Entry 2OTW (X-ray diffraction, 2.35 A resolution); this record covers chains B and E of the 3 polymer chains in the assembly.

# Chain B
Protein: Fv heavy chain variable domain VH
From: Mus musculus
Amino-acid sequence (118 residues; row label = number of the first residue in the row):
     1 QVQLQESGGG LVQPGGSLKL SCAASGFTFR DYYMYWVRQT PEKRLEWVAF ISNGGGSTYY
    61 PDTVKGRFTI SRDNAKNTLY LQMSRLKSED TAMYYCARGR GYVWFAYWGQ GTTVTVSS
Cystine bridges: C22-C96

# Chain E
Protein: poly-Gln peptide antigen
Amino-acid sequence (12 residues; row label = number of the first residue in the row; numbering starts at 0):
     0 GQQQQQQQQQ QG
Disordered / not traced: 0

# How chain B and chain E interact
Pairs across the interface (20):
  D31(B) with Q9(E); Q10(E); G11(E), hydrogen bond (backbone-backbone)
  Y32(B) with Q9(E); Q10(E), hydrogen bond
  Y33(B) with Q7(E); Q8(E); Q9(E), hydrogen bond (backbone-backbone)
  Y35(B) with Q9(E), hydrogen bond
  N53(B) with G11(E), hydrogen bond (side chain-backbone)
  G99(B) with Q9(E)
  R100(B) with Q9(E)
  G101(B) with Q7(E); Q8(E); Q9(E), hydrogen bond (backbone-backbone)
  Y102(B) with Q6(E); Q7(E); Q8(E)
  V103(B) with Q9(E)
  W104(B) with Q9(E)

# In short
The interface between chain B and chain E involves 11 residues on one side and 6 on the other; the contacts
include 6 hydrogen bonds. Among the polar pairs are Y32(B)-Q10(E), Y35(B)-Q9(E) and N53(B)-G11(E).
Chain B is Fv heavy chain variable domain VH (Mus musculus) and chain E is poly-Gln peptide antigen; the
structure, Crystal structure of Fv polyglutamine complex, was determined by X-ray diffraction.
